4MR8 - chains A and B; structure by X-ray diffraction, 2.15 A resolution.

# Chain A
Protein: Gamma-aminobutyric acid type B receptor subunit 1
From: Homo sapiens
Notes: fragment: extracellular domain ()
UniProtKB: Q9UBS5 (GABR1_HUMAN); residue numbers follow UniProt; this construct covers 48-459
Chain sequence (420 residues; numbered 48 to 467; the number before each row is that of its first residue):
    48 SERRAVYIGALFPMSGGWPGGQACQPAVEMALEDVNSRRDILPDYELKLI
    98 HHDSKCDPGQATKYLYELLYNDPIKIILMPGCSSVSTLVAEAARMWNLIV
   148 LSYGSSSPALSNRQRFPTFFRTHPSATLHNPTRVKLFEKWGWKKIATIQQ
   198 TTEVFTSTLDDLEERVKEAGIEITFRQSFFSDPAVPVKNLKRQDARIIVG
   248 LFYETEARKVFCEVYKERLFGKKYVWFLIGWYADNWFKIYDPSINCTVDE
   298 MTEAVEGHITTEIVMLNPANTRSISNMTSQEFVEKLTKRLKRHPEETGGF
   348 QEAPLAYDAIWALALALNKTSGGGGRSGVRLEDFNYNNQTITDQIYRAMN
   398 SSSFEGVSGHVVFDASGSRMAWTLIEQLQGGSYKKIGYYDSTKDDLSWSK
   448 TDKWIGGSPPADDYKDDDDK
Not modelled in the structure: 369-376, 463-467
Sequence notes: expression tag (460-467)
Disulfide bonds: Cys103-Cys129, Cys259-Cys293
Glycans and other covalent adducts: glycan linked to Asn323; N-acetylglucosamine (NAG) linked to Asn365
Residues lining bound ligands: cgp 35348 (2BW; (S)-(3-aminopropyl)(diethoxymethyl)phosphinic acid): Gly64, Trp65, Cys129, Ser130, Gly151, Ser152, Ser153, Ser154, His170, Val201, Tyr250, Glu349
From the paper describing this entry:
  - binding site for cgp 35348: Trp65, Ser130, Ser131, Ser153, His170, Glu349
  - mutagenesis - T198A, S225A: decreased signaling
  - mutagenesis - W278A: decreased binding to [3H]CGP54626ANT
  - mutagenesis - Y250A (100-fold): decreased signaling in response to GABA

# Chain B
Protein: Gamma-aminobutyric acid type B receptor subunit 2
From: Homo sapiens
Notes: fragment: extracellular domain
UniProtKB: O75899 (GABR2_HUMAN); residues 42-466 here = UniProt positions 42-466
Chain sequence (433 residues; row label = number of the first residue in the row):
    42 WARGAPRPPPSSPPLSIMGLMPLTKEVAKGSIGRGVLPAVELAIEQIRNE
    92 SLLRPYFLDLRLYDTECDNAKGLKAFYDAIKYGPNHLMVFGGVCPSVTSI
   142 IAESLQGWNLVQLSFAATTPVLADKKKYPYFFRTVPSDNAVNPAILKLLK
   192 HYQWKRVGTLTQDVQRFSEVRNDLTGVLYGEDIEISDTESFSNDPCTSVK
   242 KLKGNDVRIILGQFDQNMAAKVFCCAYEENMYGSKYQWIIPGWYEPSWWE
   292 QVHTEANSSRCLRKNLLAAMEGYIGVDFEPLSSKQIKTISGKTPQQYERE
   342 YNNKRSGVGPSKFHGYAYDGIWVIAKTLQRAMETLHASSRHQRIQDFNYT
   392 DHTLGRIILNAMNETNFFGVTGQVVFRNGERMGTIKFTQFQDSREVKVGE
   442 YNAVADTLEIINDTIRFQGSEPPKDDYKDDDDK
Not modelled in the structure: 42-52, 293-299, 380-384, 468-474
Sequence notes: expression tag (467-474)
UniProt features mapped onto this chain:
  - glycosylation (N-linked (GlcNAc...) asparagine): Asn90, Asn298, Asn389, Asn404, Asn453
Disulfide bonds: Cys108-Cys135, Cys237-Cys266, Cys265-Cys302
Glycans and other covalent adducts: glycan linked to Asn404
From the paper describing this entry:
  - mutagenesis - D204A, Q206A, N213A, S233A: decreased signaling in response to agonist

# Chain A / chain B interface
Residue-residue contacts (30):
  Pro105(A) - Glu144(B)
  Gly106(A) - Glu144(B)
  Gly106(A) - Ser145(B)
  Thr109(A) - Leu114(B)
  Thr109(A) - Tyr118(B)  hydrogen bond (backbone-side chain)
  Thr109(A) - Ser145(B)
  Thr109(A) - Trp149(B)
  Lys110(A) - Gly148(B)  hydrogen bond (side chain-backbone)
  Lys110(A) - Trp149(B)
  Leu112(A) - Tyr118(B)
  Tyr113(A) - Tyr118(B)
  Tyr113(A) - Ile121(B)
  Tyr113(A) - Lys122(B)
  Tyr113(A) - Trp149(B)  hydrophobic
  Tyr117(A) - Lys115(B)
  Tyr117(A) - Tyr118(B)
  Tyr117(A) - Asp119(B)  hydrogen bond
  Tyr117(A) - Lys122(B)  hydrogen bond (backbone-side chain)
  Leu135(A) - Ile141(B)  hydrophobic
  Glu138(A) - Asn110(B)  hydrogen bond
  Glu138(A) - Ala111(B)
  Ala139(A) - Ala111(B)  hydrophobic
  Ala139(A) - Leu114(B)  hydrophobic
  Arg141(A) - Asp109(B)  salt bridge
  Arg141(A) - Ala111(B)
  Met142(A) - Ala111(B)  hydrophobic
  Met142(A) - Lys112(B)
  Met142(A) - Lys115(B)
  Trp143(A) - Lys115(B)
  Trp143(A) - Tyr118(B)  hydrophobic
Also at the interface, not in a pair above, chain A (16 interface residues in all): Asp104, Leu116, Arg162
Also at the interface, not in a pair above, chain B (16 interface residues in all): Tyr123

# In short
The chain A/chain B interface involves 16 residues from each chain; the contacts include 5 hydrogen bonds and
1 salt bridge. Among the polar pairs are Arg141(A)-Asp109(B), Thr109(A)-Tyr118(B) and Lys110(A)-Gly148(B). The
paper reports a binding site for cgp 35348 at Trp65(A), Ser130(A) and Ser131(A) among others; D204A, Q206A and
N213A of chain B, among others, reduce signaling in response to agonist; 8 substitutions were tested in all.
Here chain A is Gamma-aminobutyric acid type B receptor subunit 1 and chain B is Gamma-aminobutyric acid type
B receptor subunit 2, both from Homo sapiens. Entry 4MR8 (Crystal structure of the extracellular domain of
human GABA(B) receptor bound to the antagonist CGP35348) was determined by X-ray diffraction together with
4MQE, 4MQF, 4MR7, 4MR9, 4MRM, 4MS1, 4MS3 and 4MS4 from the same study.
